PDB entry 7D0A | electron microscopy, 4.00 A resolution | chains G and L of the 12 polymer chains in the assembly

[Chain G (and L)]
Molecule: MCE family protein
From: Acinetobacter baumannii
Notes: chain L of this document is another copy of the same molecule, construct and numbering; everything in this record applies to it too
Reference sequence: V5V921 (V5V921_ACIBA); residues 1-226 here = UniProt positions 1-226
Amino-acid sequence (226 residues; numbered 1 to 226; the number before each row is that of its first residue):
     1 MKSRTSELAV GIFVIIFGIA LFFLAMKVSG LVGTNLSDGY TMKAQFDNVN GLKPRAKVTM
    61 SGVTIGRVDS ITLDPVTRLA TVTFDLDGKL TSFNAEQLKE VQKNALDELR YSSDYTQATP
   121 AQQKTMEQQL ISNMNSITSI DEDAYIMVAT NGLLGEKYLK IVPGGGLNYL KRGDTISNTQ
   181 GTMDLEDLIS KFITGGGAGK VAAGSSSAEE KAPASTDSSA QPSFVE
Not modelled in the structure: 1-2, 194-226

[Interface between chain G and chain L]
Contacting residue pairs - 29 pairs, chain G then chain L:
  Phe-23(G) with Ser-29(L)
  Met-60(G) with Leu-73(L), hydrophobic; Arg-78(L)
  Ser-61(G) with Asp-47(L), hydrogen bond (side chain-backbone); Val-49(L)
  Gly-62(G) with Asn-48(L); Val-49(L); Asn-50(L)
  Val-63(G) with Leu-73(L), hydrophobic
  Leu-90(G) with Pro-75(L)
  Phe-93(G) with Pro-75(L)
  Gln-97(G) with Pro-75(L); Val-76(L)
  Ser-139(G) with Arg-78(L)
  Thr-150(G) with Leu-185(L)
  Asn-151(G) with Lys-157(L)
  Gly-152(G) with Leu-185(L)
  Leu-153(G) with Leu-185(L), hydrophobic
  Leu-154(G) with Leu-154(L)
  Gly-155(G) with Leu-154(L)
  Tyr-158(G) with Asn-50(L), hydrogen bond
  Lys-160(G) with Asp-184(L), salt bridge
  Tyr-169(G) with Arg-78(L), hydrogen bond
  Met-183(G) with Glu-186(L)
  Leu-188(G) with Ile-189(L), hydrophobic
  Lys-191(G) with Ile-189(L); Ile-193(L)
  Phe-192(G) with Phe-192(L), hydrophobic; Ile-193(L)
Also at the interface, not in a pair above, chain G (28 interface residues in all): Ile-65, Ser-92, Glu-100, Asp-141, Met-147, Pro-163
Also at the interface, not in a pair above, chain L (22 interface residues in all): Gly-51, Ile-71, Thr-72, Asp-74, Ala-80

[In short]
The interface between chain G and chain L involves 28 residues on one side and 22 on the other; the contacts
include 3 hydrogen bonds and 1 salt bridge. Polar contacts include Lys-160(G)/Asp-184(L), Ser-61(G)/Asp-47(L)
and Tyr-158(G)/Asn-50(L).
Both chains are MCE family protein (Acinetobacter baumannii). Entry 7D0A (Acinetobacter MlaFEDB complex in
ADP-vanadate trapped Vclose conformation) was determined by electron microscopy, deposited together with 7D06,
7D08 and 7D09.
